Entry 7K9O (X-ray diffraction, 2.30 A resolution); this record covers chains A and B.

# Chain A
Molecule: Alpha glucosidase 2 alpha neutral subunit
Source organism: Mus musculus
UniProtKB: A1A4T2 (A1A4T2_MOUSE); residue numbers follow UniProt; this construct covers 33-966
Chain sequence (977 residues; each row starts with the number of its first residue):
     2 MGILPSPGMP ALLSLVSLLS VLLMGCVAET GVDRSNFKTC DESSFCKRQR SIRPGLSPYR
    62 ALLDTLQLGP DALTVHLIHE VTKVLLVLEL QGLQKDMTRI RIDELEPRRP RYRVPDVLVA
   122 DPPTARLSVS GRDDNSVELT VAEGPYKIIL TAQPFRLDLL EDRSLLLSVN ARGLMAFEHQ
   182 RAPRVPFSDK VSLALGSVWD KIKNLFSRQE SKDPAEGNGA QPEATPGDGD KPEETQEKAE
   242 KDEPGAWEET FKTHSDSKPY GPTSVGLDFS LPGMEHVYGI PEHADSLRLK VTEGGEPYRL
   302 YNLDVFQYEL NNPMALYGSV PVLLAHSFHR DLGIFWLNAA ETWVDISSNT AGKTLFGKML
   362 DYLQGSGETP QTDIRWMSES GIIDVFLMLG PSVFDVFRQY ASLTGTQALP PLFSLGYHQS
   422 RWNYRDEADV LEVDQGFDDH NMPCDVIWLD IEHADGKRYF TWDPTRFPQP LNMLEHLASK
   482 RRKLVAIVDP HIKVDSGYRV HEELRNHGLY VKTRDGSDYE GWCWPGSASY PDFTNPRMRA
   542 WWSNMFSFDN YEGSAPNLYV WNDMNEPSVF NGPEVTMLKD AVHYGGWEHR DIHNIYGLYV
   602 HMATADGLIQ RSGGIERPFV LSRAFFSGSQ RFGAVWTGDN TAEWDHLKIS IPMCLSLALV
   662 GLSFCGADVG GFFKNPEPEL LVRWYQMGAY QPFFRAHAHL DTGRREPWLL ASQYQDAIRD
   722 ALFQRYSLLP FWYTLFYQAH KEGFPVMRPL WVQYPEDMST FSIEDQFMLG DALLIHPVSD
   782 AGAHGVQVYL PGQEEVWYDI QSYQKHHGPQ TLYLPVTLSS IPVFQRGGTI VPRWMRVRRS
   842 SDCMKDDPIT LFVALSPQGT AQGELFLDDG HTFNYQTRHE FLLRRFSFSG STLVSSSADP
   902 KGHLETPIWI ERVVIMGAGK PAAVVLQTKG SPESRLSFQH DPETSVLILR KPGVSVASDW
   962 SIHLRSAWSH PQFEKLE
Not modelled in the structure: 2-32, 185-245, 351-369, 967-978
Construct notes: initiating methionine (2); expression tag (3-32, 967-978); engineered mutation Asp97 (Asn in A1A4T2)
Disulfide bonds: Cys41-Cys47, Cys655-Cys666
Small-molecule neighbours: W9P ((1S,2S,3R,4S,5S)-1-(hydroxymethyl)-5-[6-[[2-[oxidanyl(oxidanylidene)-$l4-azanyl]-4-(1,2,3,4-tetrazol-1-yl)phenyl]amino]hexylamino]cyclohexane-1,2,3,4-tetrol): Phe307, Trp423, Asp451, Ile452, Ile488, Trp523, Trp525, Trp562, Asp564, Met565, Phe571, Arg624, Trp637, Asp640, Phe673, Arg696, His698, His700

# Chain B
Molecule: Glucosidase 2 subunit beta
Source organism: Mus musculus
UniProtKB: O08795 (GLU2B_MOUSE); residues 15-517 here = UniProt positions 15-517
Chain sequence (547 residues; each row starts with the number of its first residue; numbers below 1 keep their minus sign (Met-16 is residue -16)):
   -16 MGILPSPGMP ALLSLVSLLS VLLMGCVAET GVEVKRPRGV SLSNHHFYEE SKPFTCLDGT
    44 ATIPFDQVND DYCDCKDGSD EPGTAACPNG SFHCTNTGYK PLYILSSRVN DGVCDCCDGT
   104 DEYNSGTVCE NTCREKGRKE KESLQQLAEV TREGFRLKKI LIEEWKTARE EKQSKLLELQ
   164 AGKKSLEDQV ETLRAAKEEA ERPEKEAKDQ HRKLWEEQQA AAKARREQER AASAFQELDD
   224 NMDGMVSLAE LQTHPELDTD GDGALSEEEA QALLSGDTQT DTTSFYDRVW AAIRDKYRSE
   284 VPPTDIPVPE ETEPKEEKPP VLPPTEEEEE EEEEPEEEEE EEEEEEEAPP PLQPPQPPSP
   344 TEDEKMPPYD EETQAIIDAA QEARSKFEEV ERSLKEMEES IRSLEQEISF DFGPSGEFAY
   404 LYSQCYELTT NEYVYRLCPF KLVSQKPKHG GSPTSLGTWG SWAGPDHDKF SAMKYEQGTG
   464 CWQGPNRSTT VRLLCGKETV VTSTTEPSRC EYLMELMTPA ACPEPPPEAP SDGDSAWLET
   524 KHHHHHH
Not modelled in the structure: -16 to 34, 118-530
Construct notes: initiating methionine (-16); expression tag (-15 to 14, 518-530)
Disulfide bonds: Cys39-Cys58, Cys56-Cys70, Cys77-Cys99, Cys97-Cys112, Cys100-Cys116
Ion coordination: Ca2+ site 1: Gln50, Asp53, Tyr55, Asp57, Asp63, Glu64; Ca2+ site 2: Arg91, Asp94, Val96, Asp98, Asp104, Glu105
UniProt features mapped onto this chain:
  - binding site (substrate): Asp49, Asp53
  - binding site (Ca(2+)): Gln50, Asp53, Tyr55, Asp57, Asp63, Glu64, Arg91, Asp94, Val96, Asp98, Asp104, Glu105, Asp222, Asn224, Asp226, Met228, Glu233
  - modified residue: Ser24 (Phosphoserine), Ser89 (Phosphoserine), Lys166 (N6-succinyllysine), Ser168 (Phosphoserine), Ser376 (Phosphoserine), Ser383 (Phosphoserine), Ser427 (Phosphoserine)
  - glycosylation (N-linked (GlcNAc...) asparagine): Asn72, Asn469

# How chain A and chain B interact
Contacting residue pairs - 29 pairs, chain A then chain B:
  Asp439(A) - Arg91(B)  hydrogen bond (backbone-side chain)
  Asn442(A) - Leu88(B)
  Ser480(A) - Val96(B)
  Arg482(A) - Asp94(B)  hydrogen bond (side chain-backbone)
  Arg482(A) - Gly95(B)
  Arg482(A) - Val96(B)
  Arg837(A) - Asp54(B)  salt bridge
  Arg837(A) - Ala68(B)
  Arg837(A) - Ala69(B)
  Val838(A) - Ser90(B)
  Arg839(A) - Ala68(B)
  Arg839(A) - Ser90(B)  hydrogen bond (side chain-backbone)
  Arg839(A) - Val92(B)  hydrogen bond (side chain-backbone)
  Arg839(A) - Asn93(B)
  Arg839(A) - Asp94(B)
  Arg840(A) - Arg91(B)
  Arg840(A) - Asp94(B)  salt bridge
  Arg840(A) - Val96(B)
  Arg840(A) - Asp98(B)  salt bridge
  Cys844(A) - Asp94(B)  hydrogen bond (side chain-backbone)
  Trp910(A) - Asp54(B)
  Glu912(A) - Tyr55(B)
  Arg913(A) - Tyr55(B)  hydrogen bond
  Arg951(A) - Gln50(B)  hydrogen bond
  Arg951(A) - Asp53(B)  salt bridge
  Arg951(A) - Tyr55(B)
  Arg951(A) - Asp57(B)  salt bridge
  Lys952(A) - Asp53(B)  salt bridge
  Lys952(A) - Tyr55(B)
Other interface residues (no listed pair), chain A (17 interface residues in all): Lys481, Ile949, Leu950

# Summary
Chain A and chain B form an interface of 17 and 16 residues respectively, with 7 hydrogen bonds and 6 salt
bridges. Polar pairs include Arg837(A)-Asp54(B), Arg840(A)-Asp94(B) and Arg840(A)-Asp98(B). Ligands of chain
A: compound W9P.
Here chain A is Alpha glucosidase 2 alpha neutral subunit and chain B is Glucosidase 2 subunit beta, both from
Mus musculus. Entry 7K9O (Co-crystal structure of alpha glucosidase with compound 3) was determined by X-ray
diffraction together with 7JTY, 7K9N, 7K9Q, 7K9T, 7KAD, 7KB6, 7KB8 and 7KRY from the same study.
